Entry 3M8E (X-ray diffraction, 2.00 A resolution); this record covers chains A and B.

[Chain A (and B)]
Name: Putative DNA-binding protein
From: Bacillus thuringiensis
Notes: chain B of this document is another copy of the same molecule, construct and numbering; everything in this record applies to it too
UniProtKB: Q8KNP2 (Q8KNP2_BACTI); numbering as in UniProt (aligned over 1-104)
Chain sequence (124 residues; each row starts with the number of its first residue; numbers below 1 keep their minus sign (Met-19 is residue -19)):
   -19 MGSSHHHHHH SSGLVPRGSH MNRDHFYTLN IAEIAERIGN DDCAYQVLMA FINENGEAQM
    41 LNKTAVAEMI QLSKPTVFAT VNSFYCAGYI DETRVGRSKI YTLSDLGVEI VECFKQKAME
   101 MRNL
Not modelled in the structure: -19 to -16, -11 to 5, 103-104 (chain B: -19 to 3, 97-104)
Construct notes: expression tag (-19 to 0)
Swiss-Prot annotation at these positions:
  - DNA-binding region (HTH): Lys43 to Ile50, Lys54 to Tyr65
  - mutagenesis: Lys43 (K43A: No DNA binding), Ser63 (S63R: No longer dimerizes, decreased DNA-binding; S63W: Dimerizes, decreased DNA binding), Ala67 (A67R: No longer dimerizes, decreased DNA binding; A67W: Dimerizes, decreased DNA binding), Arg74 (R74A: No DNA binding), Arg77 (R77A: No DNA binding), Lys79 (K79A: Decreased DNA binding)
Reported in the primary citation:
  - self-association interface (contacts with another copy of this molecule): Ser63, Ala67
  - mutagenesis - K43A, R74A, R77A: abolished binding to DNA
  - mutagenesis - K79A: decreased binding to DNA

[Interface between chain A and chain B]
Residue-residue contacts - 60 pairs, chain A then chain B:
  His-15(A) with Gly19(B); Asn20(B), hydrogen bond (side chain-backbone); Asp22(B)
  His-13(A) with Gly19(B), hydrogen bond (side chain-backbone); Asp22(B), salt bridge; Tyr25(B)
  His-12(A) with Asn20(B)
  Phe6(A) with Thr8(B); Leu9(B), hydrogen bond (backbone-backbone); Asn10(B); Ile11(B)
  Tyr7(A) with Tyr7(B); Thr8(B); Leu9(B), hydrogen bond (backbone-backbone); Ile11(B), hydrophobic; Leu86(B); Glu89(B)
  Thr8(A) with Phe6(B); Tyr7(B)
  Leu9(A) with Phe6(B); Tyr7(B), hydrogen bond (backbone-backbone); Leu9(B), hydrophobic; Leu86(B), hydrophobic
  Asn10(A) with His5(B); Phe6(B)
  Ile11(A) with His5(B); Tyr7(B), hydrophobic
  Ile14(A) with Cys66(B)
  Arg17(A) with Tyr65(B), hydrogen bond (side chain-backbone); Cys66(B), hydrogen bond (side chain-backbone); Ala67(B); Gly68(B)
  Ile18(A) with Cys66(B), hydrophobic
  Asp21(A) with Asn62(B); Cys66(B)
  Ala24(A) with Cys66(B), hydrophobic
  Thr56(A) with Ala59(B)
  Ala59(A) with Thr56(B); Ala59(B), hydrophobic; Thr60(B)
  Thr60(A) with Ala59(B); Ser63(B)
  Asn62(A) with Asp21(B)
  Ser63(A) with Thr60(B); Ser63(B)
  Tyr65(A) with Arg17(B), hydrogen bond (backbone-side chain)
  Cys66(A) with Ile14(B); Arg17(B); Asp21(B); Ala24(B), hydrophobic
  Ala67(A) with Tyr69(B)
  Gly68(A) with Arg17(B)
  Tyr69(A) with Ala67(B)
  Ile70(A) with Arg17(B), hydrogen bond (backbone-side chain)
  Asp71(A) with Arg17(B), salt bridge
  Asp85(A) with Tyr7(B)
  Leu86(A) with Tyr7(B), hydrophobic; Leu9(B), hydrophobic
  Glu89(A) with His5(B), salt bridge; Tyr7(B)
Also at the interface, not in a pair above, chain A (32 interface residues in all): Ala12, Pro55, Phe64
Also at the interface, not in a pair above, chain B (30 interface residues in all): Ile18, Pro55, Asp85
Interface features reported in the paper:
  - hot spots on chain A (mutagenesis) - S63R: decreased binding to another copy of this molecule
  - hot spots on chain A (mutagenesis) - S63W, A67W: unchanged binding to another copy of this molecule

[Overview]
32 residues of chain A and 30 residues of chain B are in contact, with 9 hydrogen bonds and 3 salt bridges.
Among the polar pairs are His-13(A)-Asp22(B), Asp71(A)-Arg17(B) and Glu89(A)-His5(B). The paper reports that
K43A, R74A and R77A of chain A abolish binding to DNA; a self-association interface involving Ser63(A) and
Ala67(A); 7 substitutions were tested in all.
Both chains are Putative DNA-binding protein (Bacillus thuringiensis). Entry 3M8E (Protein structure of Type
III plasmid segregation TubR) was determined by X-ray diffraction, deposited together with 3M89, 3M8F, 3M8K
and 3M9A.
